Entry 5J31 (X-ray diffraction, 2.40 A resolution); this record covers chains A and B of the 4 polymer chains in the assembly.

# Chain A (and B)
Protein: 14-3-3 protein zeta/delta
Source organism: Homo sapiens
Notes: chain B of this document is another copy of the same molecule, construct and numbering; everything in this record applies to it too
UniProtKB: P63104 (1433Z_HUMAN); residues 1-230 here = UniProt positions 1-230
Amino-acid sequence (230 residues; each row starts with the number of its first residue):
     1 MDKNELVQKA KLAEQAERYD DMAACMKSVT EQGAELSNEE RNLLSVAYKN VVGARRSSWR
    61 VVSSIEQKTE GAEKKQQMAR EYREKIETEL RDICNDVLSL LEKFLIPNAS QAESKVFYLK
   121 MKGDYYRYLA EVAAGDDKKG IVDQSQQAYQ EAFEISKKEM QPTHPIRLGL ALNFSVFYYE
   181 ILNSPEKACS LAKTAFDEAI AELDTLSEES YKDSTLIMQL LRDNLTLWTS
Disordered / not traced: 207

# How chain A and chain B interact
Contacting residue pairs (36; chain A residue first):
  Glu5(A) with Lys74(B), salt bridge; Met78(B)
  Gln8(A) with Lys75(B); Met78(B)
  Lys9(A) with Met78(B); Tyr82(B)
  Leu12(A) with Ile65(B), hydrophobic; Tyr82(B), hydrophobic
  Ala13(A) with Tyr82(B)
  Gln15(A) with Val61(B)
  Ala16(A) with Ser58(B), hydrogen bond (backbone-side chain)
  Arg18(A) with Ser58(B); Tyr82(B), hydrogen bond; Ile86(B); Glu89(B), salt bridge
  Asp21(A) with Tyr82(B), hydrogen bond; Lys85(B), salt bridge
  Ser58(A) with Ala16(B), hydrogen bond (side chain-backbone); Arg18(B)
  Val61(A) with Gln15(B); Ala16(B)
  Val62(A) with Ala16(B), hydrophobic
  Ile65(A) with Leu12(B), hydrophobic
  Lys75(A) with Gln8(B)
  Met78(A) with Glu5(B); Gln8(B); Lys9(B)
  Tyr82(A) with Lys9(B); Leu12(B); Ala13(B); Arg18(B), hydrogen bond; Asp21(B), hydrogen bond
  Lys85(A) with Arg18(B); Asp21(B), salt bridge
  Ile86(A) with Arg18(B)
  Glu89(A) with Arg18(B), salt bridge
Interface residues without a listed pair, chain A (21 interface residues in all): Arg55, Ala79
Interface residues without a listed pair, chain B (22 interface residues in all): Arg55, Val62, Ala79

# In short
21 residues of chain A and 22 residues of chain B are in contact, with 6 hydrogen bonds and 5 salt bridges.
Among the polar pairs are Glu5(A)-Lys74(B), Arg18(A)-Glu89(B) and Asp21(A)-Lys85(B).
Chain A and chain B are both 14-3-3 protein zeta/delta (Homo sapiens); the structure, Crystal structure of
14-3-3zeta in complex with an alkyne cross-linked cyclic peptide derived from ExoS, was determined by X-ray
diffraction.
